PDB entry 8ZCE | electron microscopy, 3.10 A resolution | chains A and R of the 5 polymer chains in the assembly

== Chain A ==
Molecule: Guanine nucleotide-binding protein G(s) subunit alpha isoforms short
Source organism: Homo sapiens
UniProtKB: P63092 (GNAS2_HUMAN); numbering as in UniProt (aligned over 2-394)
Sequence (402 residues; row label = number of the first residue in the row; numbers below 1 keep their minus sign (Met-7 is residue -7)):
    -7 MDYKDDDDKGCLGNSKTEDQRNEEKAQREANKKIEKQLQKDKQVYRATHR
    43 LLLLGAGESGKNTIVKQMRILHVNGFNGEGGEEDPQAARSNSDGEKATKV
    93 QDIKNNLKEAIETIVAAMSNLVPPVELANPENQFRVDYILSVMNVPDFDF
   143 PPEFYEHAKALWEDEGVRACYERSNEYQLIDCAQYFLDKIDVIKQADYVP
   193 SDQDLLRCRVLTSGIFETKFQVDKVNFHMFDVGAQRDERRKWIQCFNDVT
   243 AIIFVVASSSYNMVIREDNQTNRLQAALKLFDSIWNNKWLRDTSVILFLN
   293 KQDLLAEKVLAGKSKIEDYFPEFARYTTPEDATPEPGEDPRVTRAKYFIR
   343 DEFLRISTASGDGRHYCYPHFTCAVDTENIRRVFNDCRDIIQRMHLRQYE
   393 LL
Not modelled in the structure: -7 to 10, 48-52, 62-204, 252-263
Sequence notes: initiating methionine (-7); expression tag (-6 to 1); engineered mutation Asn54 (Ser in P63092), Ala226 (Gly in P63092), Ala268 (Glu in P63092), Lys271 (Asn in P63092), Asp274 (Lys in P63092), Lys280 (Arg in P63092), Asp284 (Thr in P63092), Thr285 (Ile in P63092)

== Chain R ==
Molecule: G-protein coupled receptor 4
Source organism: Homo sapiens
UniProtKB: P46093 (GPR4_HUMAN); residues 1-354 here = UniProt positions 1-354
Sequence (374 residues; each row starts with the number of its first residue):
     1 MGNHTWEGCHVDSRVDHLFPPSLYIFVIGVGLPTNCLALWAAYRQVQQRN
    51 ELGVYLMNLSIADLLYICTLPLWVDYFLHHDNWIHGPGSCKLFGFIFYTN
   101 IYISIAFLCCISVDRYLAVAHPLRFARLRRVKTAVAVSSVVWATELGANS
   151 APLFHDELFRDRYNHTFCFEKFPMEGWVAWMNLYRVFVGFLFPWALMLLS
   201 YRGILRAVRGSVSTERQEKAKIKRLALSLIAIVLVCFAPYHVLLLSRSAI
   251 YLGRPWDCGFEERVFSAYHSSLAFTSLNCVADPILYCLVNEGARSDVAKA
   301 LHNLLRFLASDKPQEMANASLTLETPLTSKRNSTAKAMTGSWAATPPSQG
   351 DQVQEFLEVLFQGPHHHHHHHHHH
Not modelled in the structure: 1-6, 302-374
Sequence notes: expression tag (355-374)
Disulfides: Cys9-Cys258
Reported in the primary citation:
  - contacts within the chain: Cys90-Cys168
  - mutagenesis - Y24A, Y24F, W73A, W73F, F77A: decreased signaling in response to NE52-QQ57
  - mutagenesis - F237A: decreased signaling
  - mutagenesis - D63N: decreased signaling in response to proton
  - mutagenesis - D161A, D161N, H165F, H241F, H269F, D282N: decreased signaling in response to pH
  - mutagenesis - H165A/H269A, H165F/H269F: abolished signaling
  - mutagenesis - H165A/H241A/H269A, H165F/H241F/H269F: abolished signaling in response to proton

== How chain A and chain R interact ==
Residue-residue contacts - 46 pairs, chain A then chain R:
  Gln35(A) with Arg130(R), hydrogen bond
  His41(A) with Leu123(R)
  Val217(A) with Leu123(R)
  Tyr358(A) with Val212(R); Ser213(R)
  Tyr360(A) with Val212(R), hydrophobic; Ser213(R)
  Phe376(A) with Leu123(R), hydrophobic
  Arg380(A) with Ala120(R), hydrogen bond (side chain-backbone); Pro122(R)
  Asp381(A) with Ser211(R), hydrogen bond; Val212(R), hydrogen bond (side chain-backbone); Ser213(R), hydrogen bond (side chain-backbone)
  Ile383(A) with Pro122(R); Leu123(R), hydrophobic
  Gln384(A) with Val119(R); Pro122(R); Ala207(R), hydrogen bond (side chain-backbone); Val208(R)
  Arg385(A) with Ser213(R), hydrogen bond (side chain-backbone); Thr214(R)
  His387(A) with Ala118(R); Pro122(R), hydrogen bond (side chain-backbone); Arg129(R)
  Leu388(A) with Val119(R), hydrophobic; Val208(R), hydrophobic; Ile222(R), hydrophobic
  Gln390(A) with Asn50(R), hydrogen bond (backbone-side chain); Arg129(R)
  Tyr391(A) with Glu51(R), hydrogen bond; Leu52(R), hydrophobic; Asp114(R), hydrogen bond; Arg115(R), hydrogen bond (backbone-side chain); Ala118(R); Arg129(R), hydrogen bond
  Glu392(A) with Gln45(R); Leu56(R); Tyr286(R); Asn290(R), hydrogen bond; Ala293(R)
  Leu393(A) with Val119(R), hydrophobic; Ile204(R), hydrophobic; Ile222(R); Leu225(R)
  Leu394(A) with Lys221(R); Leu225(R)
Interface residues without a listed pair, chain A (20 interface residues in all): Phe219, Gly355
Interface residues without a listed pair, chain R (30 interface residues in all): Tyr201, Glu218, Cys287

== In short ==
20 residues of chain A and 30 residues of chain R are in contact; the contacts include 14 hydrogen bonds.
Polar contacts include Gln35(A)-Arg130(R), Arg380(A)-Ala120(R) and Asp381(A)-Ser211(R). From the paper: D161A,
D161N and H165F of chain R, among others, reduce signaling in response to pH; contacts within the chain
involving Cys9(R), Cys258(R) and Cys90(R) among others; 17 substitutions were tested in all.
Here chain A is Guanine nucleotide-binding protein G(s) subunit alpha isoforms short and chain R is G-protein
coupled receptor 4, both from Homo sapiens. Entry 8ZCE (Cryo-EM structure of GPR4 complexed with Gs in pH6.0)
was determined by electron microscopy (same publication as 8ZCF, 9JFT, 9JFV, 9JFW, 9JFX, 9JFZ, 9JHP and 9LGM).
